PDB entry 3A4G | X-ray diffraction, 1.75 A resolution | chain A

Chain A:
Molecule: Vitamin D hydroxylase
Organism: Pseudonocardia autotrophica
UniProtKB: C4B644 (C4B644_9PSEU); residues 1-403 here = UniProt positions 1-403
Sequence (411 residues; row label = number of the first residue in the row):
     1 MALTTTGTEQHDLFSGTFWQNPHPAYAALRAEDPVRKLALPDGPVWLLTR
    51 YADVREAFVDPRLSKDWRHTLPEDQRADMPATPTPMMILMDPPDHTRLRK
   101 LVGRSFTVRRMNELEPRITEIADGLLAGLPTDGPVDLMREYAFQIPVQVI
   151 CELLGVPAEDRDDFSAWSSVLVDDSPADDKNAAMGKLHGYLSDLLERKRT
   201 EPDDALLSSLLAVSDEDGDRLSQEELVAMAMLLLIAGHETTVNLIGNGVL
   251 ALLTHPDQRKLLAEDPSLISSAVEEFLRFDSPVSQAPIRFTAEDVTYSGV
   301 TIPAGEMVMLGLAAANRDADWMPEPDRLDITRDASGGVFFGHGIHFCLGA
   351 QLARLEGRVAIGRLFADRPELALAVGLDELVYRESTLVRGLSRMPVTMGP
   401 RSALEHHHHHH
Disordered / not traced: 1-8, 404-411
Differences from the reference sequence: expression tag (404-411)
Bound ions: heme Fe near Cys347 (its only coordinating residue here)
Small-molecule neighbours:
  - heme (HEM): Phe58, Lys65, Met87, Ile88, His95, Arg99, Phe106, Leu153, Leu232, Leu233, Ala236, Gly237, Thr240, Thr241, Leu244, Leu277, Pro282, Val283, Ala286, Pro287, Arg289, Leu312, Phe339, Phe340, Gly341, Ile344, His345, Phe346, Cys347, Leu348, Gly349, Leu352, Ala353, Glu356
  - 2-(2-methoxyethoxy)ethanol (PG0): Ile88, Leu89, Leu232, Ile235, Ala236, Thr240, Val283, Pro287
UniProt features mapped onto this chain:
  - binding site (heme): Cys347
What the authors report for this chain:
  - binding site for heme: His95, Arg289, His345
  - heme coordination: Cys347
  - contacts within the chain: Val156-Phe164 (hydrophobic contact), Val156-Leu194 (hydrophobic contact), Leu154-Val156 (hydrophobic contact), Val156-Tyr190 (hydrophobic contact)
  - mutagenesis - T70R, E216M, E384R: unchanged binding to substrates
  - mutagenesis - T70R/V156L/E216M/E384R (22-fold): increased catalytic activity on VD3 (citing earlier work)
  - conformationally variable residues (loop rearrangement): Glu216

Summary:
Bound to chain A: heme and 2-(2-methoxyethoxy)ethanol. From UniProt: heme-binding residue Cys347. From the
paper: a binding site for heme at His95, Arg289 and His345; T70R/V156L/E216M/E384R increase catalytic activity
on VD3; 4 substitutions were tested in all.
Chain A is Vitamin D hydroxylase (Pseudonocardia autotrophica); the structure, Structure of cytochrome P450
vdh from Pseudonocardia autotrophica (trigonal crystal form), was determined by X-ray diffraction (same
publication as 3A4Z, 3A50, 3A51 and 3A4H).
